Entry 2WAS (X-ray diffraction, 1.90 A resolution); this record covers chains A and B of the 3 polymer chains in the assembly.

[Chain A]
Name: 3-oxoacyl-[acyl-carrier-protein] synthase
Organism: Saccharomyces cerevisiae
Notes: EC 2.7.8.7, 2.3.1.41; fragment: phosphopantetheine transferase domain, residues 1766-1887
Reference sequence: P19097 (FAS2_YEAST); numbering as in UniProt (aligned over 1766-1887)
Amino-acid sequence (122 residues; each row starts with the number of its first residue):
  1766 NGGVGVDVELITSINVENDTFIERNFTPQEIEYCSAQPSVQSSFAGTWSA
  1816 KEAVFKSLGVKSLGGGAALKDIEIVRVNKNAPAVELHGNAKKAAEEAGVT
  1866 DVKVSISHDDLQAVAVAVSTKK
Not modelled in the structure: 1766, 1826-1832, 1887
Curated features (UniProtKB/Swiss-Prot):
  - binding site (acetyl-CoA): D1772 to E1774, Y1798, S1808, E1817 to S1827, R1841 to K1844, I1871 to H1873
  - binding site (Mg(2+)): D1772, V1773, E1774, S1872, H1873
What the authors report for this chain:
  - catalytic residues: D1772, E1817, K1821
  - catalytic residues: E1774 (proposed by the authors, not directly observed)
  - mutagenesis - V1769D/V1771S/V1773L, V1769D/V1771S/V1773L/V1879S/V1881E, G1770D, D1772S/E1774S, R1841A: abolished catalytic activity
  - higher-order assembly contacts with a neighbouring 3-oxoacyl-[acyl-carrier-protein] synthase: V1769, V1771, V1773, V1879, V1881

[Chain B]
Name: 3-oxoacyl-[acyl-carrier-protein] synthase
Organism: Saccharomyces cerevisiae
Notes: EC 2.7.8.7, 2.3.1.41; fragment: phosphopantetheine transferase domain, residues 1766-1887
Reference sequence: P19097 (FAS2_YEAST); residues 1766-1887 here = UniProt positions 1766-1887
Amino-acid sequence (122 residues; row label = number of the first residue in the row):
  1766 NGGVGVDVELITSINVENDTFIERNFTPQEIEYCSAQPSVQSSFAGTWSA
  1816 KEAVFKSLGVKSLGGGAALKDIEIVRTNKNAPAVELHGNAKKAAEEAGVT
  1866 DVKVSISHDDLQAVAVAVSTKK
Not modelled in the structure: 1766, 1843-1844, 1887
Sequence notes: conflict T1842 (Val in P19097)
Curated features (UniProtKB/Swiss-Prot):
  - binding site (acetyl-CoA): D1772 to E1774, Y1798, S1808, E1817 to S1827, R1841, N1843, K1844, I1871 to H1873
  - binding site (Mg(2+)): D1772, V1773, E1774, S1872, H1873

[How chain A and chain B interact]
Residue-residue contacts (21):
  V1769(A) - K1868(B)
  V1769(A) - V1869(B)
  V1769(A) - S1870(B)
  G1770(A) - S1870(B)
  V1771(A) - S1870(B)  hydrogen bond (backbone-side chain)
  V1771(A) - I1871(B)
  V1771(A) - S1872(B)
  V1771(A) - V1879(B)  hydrophobic
  D1772(A) - S1872(B)
  V1773(A) - S1872(B)  hydrogen bond (backbone-side chain)
  V1773(A) - H1873(B)
  V1773(A) - D1874(B)
  V1773(A) - V1879(B)  hydrophobic
  L1775(A) - D1874(B)
  L1775(A) - L1876(B)  hydrophobic
  K1821(A) - S1870(B)
  K1821(A) - I1871(B)  hydrogen bond (side chain-backbone)
  K1821(A) - S1872(B)
  L1876(A) - L1876(B)  hydrophobic
  Q1877(A) - D1874(B)
  Q1877(A) - Q1877(B)
Also at the interface, not in a pair above, chain A (13 interface residues in all): G1767, E1774, G1824, V1881
Also at the interface, not in a pair above, chain B (14 interface residues in all): A1846, D1875, V1881, V1883

[In short]
Chain A and chain B form an interface of 13 and 14 residues respectively; the contacts include 3 hydrogen
bonds. Polar pairs include V1771(A)-S1870(B), V1773(A)-S1872(B) and K1821(A)-I1871(B). From the paper:
catalytic residues D1772(A), E1817(A) and K1821(A) among others; V1769D/V1771S/V1773L,
V1769D/V1771S/V1773L/V1879S/V1881E and G1770D of chain A, among others, abolish catalytic activity; 5
substitutions were tested in all.
Chain A is 3-oxoacyl-[acyl-carrier-protein] synthase and chain B is 3-oxoacyl-[acyl-carrier-protein] synthase,
both from Saccharomyces cerevisiae; the structure, Structure of the fungal type I FAS PPT domain, was
determined by X-ray diffraction together with 3HMJ and 2WAT from the same study.
